PDB entry 8TTB | electron microscopy, 2.77 A resolution | chains A and B of the 4 polymer chains in the assembly

== Chain A ==
Molecule: Serine/threonine-protein phosphatase 2A 65 kDa regulatory subunit A alpha isoform
Source organism: Homo sapiens
UniProtKB: P30153 (2AAA_HUMAN); residue numbers follow UniProt; this construct covers 9-589
Sequence (584 residues; each row starts with the number of its first residue):
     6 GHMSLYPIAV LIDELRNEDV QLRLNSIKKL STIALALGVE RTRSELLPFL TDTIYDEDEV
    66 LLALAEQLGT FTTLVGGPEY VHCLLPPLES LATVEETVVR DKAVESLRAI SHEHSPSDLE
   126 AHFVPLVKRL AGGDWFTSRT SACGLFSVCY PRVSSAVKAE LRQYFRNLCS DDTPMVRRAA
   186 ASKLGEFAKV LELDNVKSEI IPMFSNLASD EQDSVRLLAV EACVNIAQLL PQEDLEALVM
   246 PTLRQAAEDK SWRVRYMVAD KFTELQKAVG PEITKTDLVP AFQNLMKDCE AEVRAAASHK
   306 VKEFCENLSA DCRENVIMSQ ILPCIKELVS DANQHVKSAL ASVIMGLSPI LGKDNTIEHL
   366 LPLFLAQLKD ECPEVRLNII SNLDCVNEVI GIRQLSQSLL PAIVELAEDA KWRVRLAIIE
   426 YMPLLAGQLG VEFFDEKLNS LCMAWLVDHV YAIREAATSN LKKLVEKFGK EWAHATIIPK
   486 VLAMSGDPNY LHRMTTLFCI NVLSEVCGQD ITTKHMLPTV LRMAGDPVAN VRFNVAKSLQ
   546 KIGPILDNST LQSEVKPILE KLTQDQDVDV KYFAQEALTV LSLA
Disordered / not traced: 6-8
Differences from the reference sequence: expression tag (6-8)
Curated features (UniProtKB/Swiss-Prot):
  - modified residue: Lys280 (N6-acetyllysine)
  - natural variant: Val132 (V132L: In HJS2), Pro179 (P179L: In HJS2), Met180 (M180T: In HJS2; M180V: In HJS2), Arg182 (R182W: In HJS2), Arg258 (R258H: In HJS2), Val470 (V470A: In HJS2; uncertain significance), Arg498 (R498L: In HJS2)

== Chain B ==
Molecule: Serine/threonine-protein phosphatase 2A 55 kDa regulatory subunit B alpha isoform
Source organism: Homo sapiens
UniProtKB: P63151 (2ABA_HUMAN); numbering as in UniProt (aligned over 2-447)
Sequence (450 residues; numbered -2 to 447; the number before each row is that of its first residue; numbers below 1 keep their minus sign (His-2 is residue -2)):
    -2 HMGSAGAGGG NDIQWCFSQV KGAVDDDVAE ADIISTVEFN HSGELLATGD KGGRVVIFQQ
    58 EQENKIQSHS RGEYNVYSTF QSHEPEFDYL KSLEIEEKIN KIRWLPQKNA AQFLLSTNDK
   118 TIKLWKISER DKRPEGYNLK EEDGRYRDPT TVTTLRVPVF RPMDLMVEAS PRRIFANAHT
   178 YHINSISINS DYETYLSADD LRINLWHLEI TDRSFNIVDI KPANMEELTE VITAAEFHPN
   238 SCNTFVYSSS KGTIRLCDMR ASALCDRHSK LFEEPEDPSN RSFFSEIISS ISDVKFSHSG
   298 RYMMTRDYLS VKIWDLNMEN RPVETYQVHE YLRSKLCSLY ENDCIFDKFE CCWNGSDSVV
   358 MTGSYNNFFR MFDRNTKRDI TLEASRENNK PRTVLKPRKV CASGKRKKDE ISVDSLDFNK
   418 KILHTAWHPK ENIIAVATTN NLYIFQDKVN
Disordered / not traced: -2 to 7, 61-65, 273-277, 400-402, 447
Differences from the reference sequence: expression tag (-2 to 1)
Curated features (UniProtKB/Swiss-Prot):
  - modified residue: Ala2 (N-acetylalanine)

== Interface between chain A and chain B ==
Residue-residue contacts (80; chain A residue first):
  Leu10(A) with Val149(B), hydrophobic; Thr150(B); Leu152(B)
  Tyr11(A) with Leu136(B), hydrophobic; Pro146(B), hydrophobic
  Ile13(A) with Leu152(B), hydrophobic
  Ala14(A) with Asn135(B); Leu136(B), hydrophobic; Leu152(B)
  Val15(A) with Leu136(B), hydrophobic
  Ile17(A) with Asn135(B); Arg153(B); Pro155(B)
  Asp18(A) with Asn135(B), hydrogen bond; Leu136(B), hydrogen bond (side chain-backbone)
  Arg21(A) with Pro131(B), hydrogen bond (side chain-backbone); Glu132(B); Gly133(B), hydrogen bond (side chain-backbone); Tyr134(B), hydrogen bond; Glu139(B), salt bridge; Pro155(B)
  Ala41(A) with Leu152(B), hydrophobic
  Leu42(A) with Leu152(B), hydrophobic; Val154(B), hydrophobic
  Arg46(A) with Leu152(B), hydrogen bond (side chain-backbone); Arg153(B)
  Glu50(A) with Val154(B)
  Phe54(A) with Val154(B), hydrophobic; Pro155(B); Phe157(B)
  Asp57(A) with Phe157(B)
  Ile59(A) with Arg127(B); Lys129(B); Phe157(B), hydrophobic
  Asp61(A) with Lys123(B), salt bridge; Arg169(B), salt bridge
  Asp63(A) with Arg169(B), salt bridge
  Thr98(A) with Asn106(B)
  Val99(A) with Asn106(B)
  Glu100(A) with Lys105(B); Asn106(B), hydrogen bond; Phe110(B); Lys123(B), salt bridge
  Glu101(A) with Arg170(B), salt bridge
  Thr102(A) with Glu206(B), hydrogen bond
  Trp140(A) with Lys105(B); Asn106(B); Ala107(B)
  Phe141(A) with Gln104(B); Lys105(B); Tyr189(B), hydrophobic
  Thr142(A) with Lys105(B), hydrogen bond (side chain-backbone); Asn106(B)
  Thr178(A) with Tyr189(B)
  Pro179(A) with Ser187(B); Asp188(B)
  Met180(A) with Tyr189(B)
  Arg183(A) with Asp188(B), hydrogen bond (side chain-backbone); Tyr189(B); Glu190(B), salt bridge
  Glu216(A) with Arg257(B), hydrogen bond (backbone-side chain)
  Gln217(A) with Ser187(B); Asp188(B); Asn237(B); Cys239(B), hydrogen bond
  Asp218(A) with Cys239(B), hydrogen bond (backbone-side chain); Asn240(B); Arg257(B), salt bridge
  Ser219(A) with Asp188(B); Glu190(B)
  Arg221(A) with Arg257(B)
  Lys255(A) with Arg257(B)
  Ser256(A) with Arg257(B)
  Trp257(A) with Met256(B), hydrogen bond (side chain-backbone); Arg257(B), hydrogen bond (backbone-backbone); Ser259(B); Ala260(B), hydrophobic
  Cys294(A) with Ala258(B)
  Glu295(A) with Ser259(B), hydrogen bond; Ala260(B), hydrogen bond (side chain-backbone)
Also at the interface, not in a pair above, chain A (42 interface residues in all): Leu51, Pro53, Thr58
Also at the interface, not in a pair above, chain B (39 interface residues in all): Thr151

== In short ==
Chain A and chain B form an interface of 42 and 39 residues respectively; the contacts include 17 hydrogen
bonds and 8 salt bridges. Polar contacts include Arg21(A)-Glu139(B), Asp61(A)-Lys123(B) and
Asp61(A)-Arg169(B).
Here chain A is Serine/threonine-protein phosphatase 2A 65 kDa regulatory subunit A alpha isoform and chain B
is Serine/threonine-protein phosphatase 2A 55 kDa regulatory subunit B alpha isoform, both from Homo sapiens.
Entry 8TTB (Cryo-EM structure of the PP2A:B55-ARPP19 complex) was determined by electron microscopy (same
publication as 8TWE, 8TWI and 8SO0).
